PDB entry 4WVF | X-ray diffraction, 1.80 A resolution | chains A and C of the 3 polymer chains in the assembly

# Chain A
Protein: GTP-binding nuclear protein Ran
Source organism: Homo sapiens
Reference sequence: P62826 (RAN_HUMAN); residues 1-216 here = UniProt positions 1-216
Sequence (216 residues; each row starts with the number of its first residue):
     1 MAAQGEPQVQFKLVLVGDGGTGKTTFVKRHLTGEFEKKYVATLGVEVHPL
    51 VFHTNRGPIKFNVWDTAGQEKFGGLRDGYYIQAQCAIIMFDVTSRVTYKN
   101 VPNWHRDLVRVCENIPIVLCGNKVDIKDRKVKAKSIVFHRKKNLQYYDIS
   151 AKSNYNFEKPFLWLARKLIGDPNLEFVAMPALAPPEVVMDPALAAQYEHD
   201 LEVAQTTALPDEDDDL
Unresolved in the structure: 1-7
Bound ions: Mg2+: Thr24, Thr42 (together with GMP-PNP)
Ligand contacts: GMP-PNP (GNP; phosphoaminophosphonic acid-guanylate ester): Gly17, Asp18, Gly19, Gly20, Thr21, Gly22, Lys23, Thr24, Thr25, Phe35, Glu36, Lys37, Lys38, Tyr39, Val40, Ala41, Thr42, Thr66, Ala67, Gly68, Gln69, Asn122, Lys123, Asp125, Ile126, Ser150, Ala151, Lys152
Swiss-Prot annotation at these positions:
  - region: Lys37 to Val45 (Switch-I), Gly68 to Gln84 (Switch-II), Asp211 to Leu216 (Interaction with RANBP1)
  - binding site (GTP): Asp18 to Thr25, Glu36 to Thr42, Gly68, Asn122 to Asp125, Ser150 to Lys152
  - site: Gln69 (Essential for GTP hydrolysis)
  - modified residue: Ala2 (N-acetylalanine), Thr24 (Phosphothreonine), Lys37 (N6-acetyllysine), Lys60 (N6-acetyllysine), Lys71 (N6-acetyllysine), Lys99 (N6-acetyllysine), Lys134 (N6-acetyllysine), Lys159 (N6-acetyllysine)
  - cross-link (Glycyl lysine isopeptide (Lys-Gly)): Lys71 (interchain with G-Cter in SUMO2), Lys152 (interchain with G-Cter in SUMO2)

# Chain C
Protein: Crm1p
Source organism: Saccharomyces cerevisiae
Reference sequence: W7PTE1 (W7PTE1_YEASX); residue numbers follow UniProt; this construct covers 1-376, 414-1058
Sequence (1024 residues; each row starts with the number of its first residue; note: 37 numbers in that range are skipped by the numbering (no residue carries them; nothing is unmodelled there); numbers below 1 keep their minus sign (Gly-2 is residue -2)):
    -2 GGSMEGILDFSNDLDIALLDQVVSTFYQGSGVQQKQAQEILTKFQDNPDA
    48 WQKADQILQFSTNPQSKFIALSILDKLITRKWKLLPNDHRIGIRNFVVGM
    98 IISMCQDDEVFKTQKNLINKSDLTLVQILKQEWPQNWPEFIPELIGSSSS
   148 SVNVCENNMIVLKLLSEEVFDFSAEQMTQAKALHLKNSMSKEFEQIFKLC
   198 FQVLEQGSSSSLIVATLESLLRYLHWIPYRYIYETNILELLSTKFMTSPD
   248 TRAITLKCLTEVSNLKIPQDNDLIKRQTVLFFQNTLQQIATSVMPVTADL
   298 KATYANANGNDQSFLQDLAMFLTTYLARNRALLESDESLRELLLNAHQYL
   348 IQLSKIEERELFKTTLDYWHNLVADLFYE
   414 PLKKHIYEEICSQLRLVIIENMVRPEEVLVVENDEGEIVREFVKESDTIQ
   464 LYKSEREVLVYLTHLNVIDTEEIMISKLARQIDGSEWSWHNINTLSWAIG
   514 SISGTMSEDTEKRFVVTVIKDLLDLCVKKRGKDNKAVVASDIMYVVGQYP
   564 RFLKAHWNFLRTVILKLFEFMHETHEGVQDMACDTFIKIVQKCKYHFVIQ
   614 QPRESEPFIQTIIRDIQKTTADLQPQQVHTFYKACGIIISEERSVAERNR
   664 LLSDLMQLPNMAWDTIVEQSTANPTLLLDSETVKIIANIIKTNVAVCTSM
   714 GADFYPQLGHIYYNMLQLYRAVSSMISAQVAAEGLIATKTPKVRGLRTIK
   764 KEILKLVETYISKARNLDDVVKVLVEPLLNAVLEDYMNNVPDARDAEVLN
   814 CMTTVVEKVGHMIPQGVILILQSVFECTLDMINKDFTEYPEHRVEFYKLL
   864 KVINEKSFAAFLELPPAAFKLFVDAICWAFKHNNRDVEVNGLQIALDLVK
   914 NIERMGNVPFANEFHKNYFFIFVSETFFVLTDSDHKSGFSKQALLLMKLI
   964 SLVYDNKISVPLYQEAEVPQGTSNQVYLSQYLANMLSNAFPHLTSEQIAS
  1014 FLSALTKQCKDLVVFKGTLRDFLVQIKEVGGDPTDYLFAEDKENA
Unresolved in the structure: -2, 1053-1058
Construct notes: expression tag (-2 to 0); engineered mutation Cys539 (Thr in W7PTE1); cloning artifact (1022)
Covalent attachments: compound K76 linked to Cys539
Ligand contacts: K76 ((2E)-3-{3-[3,5-bis(trifluoromethyl)phenyl]-1H-1,2,4-triazol-1-yl}-1-(3,3-difluoroazetidin-1-yl)prop-2-en-1-one): Leu536, Val540, Lys548, Ala552, Ile555, Met556, Val559, Phe572, Thr575, Val576, Lys579, Leu580, Phe583
Reported in the primary citation:
  - binding site for K76: Cys539
  - mutagenesis - T539C: increased binding to K76

# Interface between chain A and chain C
Contacting residue pairs (63):
  Val45(A) with Gln35(C)
  Val47(A) with Gln31(C)
  Trp64(A) with Phe23(C), hydrophobic; Gln31(C)
  Lys71(A) with Asp947(C), salt bridge
  Gly74(A) with Thr39(C); Gln42(C), hydrogen bond (backbone-side chain)
  Leu75(A) with Phe23(C), hydrophobic; Gln42(C)
  Arg76(A) with Gln42(C), hydrogen bond; Lys73(C)
  Asp77(A) with Phe65(C); Lys117(C), salt bridge
  Gly78(A) with Tyr24(C), hydrogen bond (backbone-side chain); Phe65(C)
  Tyr79(A) with Phe23(C), hydrophobic; Gln35(C), hydrogen bond; Thr39(C)
  Ile81(A) with Tyr24(C); Gln62(C); Phe65(C), hydrophobic
  Gln82(A) with Gln25(C); Gln62(C)
  Lys99(A) with Glu172(C), salt bridge
  Asn100(A) with Glu172(C)
  Asn103(A) with Glu172(C), hydrogen bond
  Arg106(A) with Phe169(C); Gln173(C)
  Arg110(A) with Leu120(C); Leu161(C); Glu164(C), salt bridge; Glu165(C), salt bridge
  Val111(A) with Asn113(C)
  Glu113(A) with Asn116(C), hydrogen bond
  Ala133(A) with Gln463(C)
  His139(A) with Glu357(C), salt bridge
  Arg140(A) with Met317(C); Lys360(C); Thr361(C), hydrogen bond; Asp364(C), salt bridge
  Lys141(A) with Lys254(C), hydrogen bond (backbone-side chain); Glu258(C), salt bridge; Asn261(C); Met317(C)
  Asn143(A) with Lys254(C), hydrogen bond; Ser310(C); Gln313(C), hydrogen bond; Asp314(C), hydrogen bond
  Gln145(A) with Glu355(C), hydrogen bond; Glu357(C)
  Tyr146(A) with Glu357(C)
  Asp148(A) with Asp460(C)
  Tyr155(A) with Lys457(C); Glu458(C), hydrogen bond; Ser459(C), hydrogen bond (side chain-backbone); Asp460(C), hydrogen bond
  Asn156(A) with Asp460(C), hydrogen bond
  Lys167(A) with Gln309(C), hydrogen bond
  Pro172(A) with Ala302(C); Asn303(C)
  Thr206(A) with Ile749(C)
  Ala208(A) with Lys752(C)
  Glu212(A) with Arg757(C)
Interface residues without a listed pair, chain A (44 interface residues in all): Lys12, Leu43, Gly44, Gln69, Val96, Pro102, Val124, Lys130, Lys134, Asp213
Interface residues without a listed pair, chain C (52 interface residues in all): Leu38, Ser69, Lys160, Thr257, Ala304, Val456, Arg898, Ser950

# Overview
44 residues of chain A face 52 of chain C across their interface; the contacts include 17 hydrogen bonds and 8
salt bridges. Polar pairs include Lys71(A)-Asp947(C), Asp77(A)-Lys117(C) and Lys99(A)-Glu172(C). Chain A binds
GMP-PNP. The paper reports a binding site for K76 at Cys539(C); T539C of chain C increases binding to K76.
Here chain A is GTP-binding nuclear protein Ran (Homo sapiens) and chain C is Crm1p (Saccharomyces
cerevisiae). Entry 4WVF (Crystal structure of KPT276 in complex with CRM1-Ran-RanBP1) was determined by X-ray
diffraction.
